PDB entry 3MYW | X-ray diffraction, 2.50 A resolution | chains A and I of the 3 polymer chains in the assembly

== Chain A ==
Protein: Trypsin
Organism: Sus scrofa
Notes: EC 3.4.21.4
UniProtKB: P00761 (TRYP_PIG); the construct lacks a stretch of the UniProt sequence and is renumbered around it, so the offset changes along the chain: 16-34 = UniProt 9-27; 37-67 = UniProt 28-58; 69-125 = UniProt 59-115; 127-130 = UniProt 116-119; 6 more segments
Sequence (223 residues; each row starts with the number of its first residue; note: 10 numbers in that range are skipped by the numbering (no residue carries them; nothing is unmodelled there)):
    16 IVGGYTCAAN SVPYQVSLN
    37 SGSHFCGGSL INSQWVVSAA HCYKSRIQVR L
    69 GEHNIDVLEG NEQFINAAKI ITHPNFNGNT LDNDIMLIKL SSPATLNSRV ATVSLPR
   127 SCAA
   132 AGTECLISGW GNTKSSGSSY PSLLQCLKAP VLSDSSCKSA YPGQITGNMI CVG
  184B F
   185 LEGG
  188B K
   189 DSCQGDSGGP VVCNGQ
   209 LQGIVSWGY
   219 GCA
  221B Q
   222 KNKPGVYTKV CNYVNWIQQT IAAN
Construct notes: variant Val-27 (Ile20 in P00761)
Curated features (UniProtKB/Swiss-Prot):
  - active site (Charge relay system): His-57, Asp-102, Ser-195
  - binding site (Ca(2+)): Glu-70, Asn-72, Val-75, Glu-80
  - site: Asp-189 (Required for specificity)
Disulfide bonds: Cys-22/Cys-157, Cys-42/Cys-58, Cys-128/Cys-232, Cys-136/Cys-201, Cys-168/Cys-182, Cys-191/Cys-220
Bound ions: Ca2+: Glu-70, Asn-72, Val-75, Glu-80

== Chain I ==
Protein: Bowman-Birk type trypsin inhibitor
Organism: Vigna radiata var. radiata
UniProtKB: P01062 (IBB_PHAAU); numbering as in UniProt (aligned over 1-72)
Sequence (72 residues; numbered 1 to 72; the number before each row is that of its first residue):
     1 SHDEPSESSE PCCDSCDCTK SKPPQCHCAN IRLNSCHSAC KSCICTRSMP GKCRCLDTDD
    61 FCYKPCESMD KD
Disordered / not traced: 1-11, 67-72
Curated features (UniProtKB/Swiss-Prot):
  - site (Reactive bond for trypsin): Lys-20, Ser-21, Arg-47, Ser-48
  - natural variant: Ser-1 to His-2 (deletion: In 2nd and 3rd isoinhibitor), His-2 (H2D: In 1st isoinhibitor), Asp-3 (D3K: In 3rd isoinhibitor)
Disulfide bonds: Cys-12/Cys-66, Cys-13/Cys-28, Cys-16/Cys-62, Cys-18/Cys-26, Cys-36/Cys-43, Cys-40/Cys-55, Cys-45/Cys-53

== How chain A and chain I interact ==
Pairs across the interface - 45 pairs, chain A then chain I:
  His-40(A) with Met-49(I)
  Phe-41(A) with Ser-48(I); Met-49(I), hydrogen bond (backbone-backbone)
  Cys-42(A) with Ser-48(I)
  His-57(A) with Thr-46(I); Arg-47(I); Ser-48(I); Lys-52(I)
  Asn-97(A) with Ala-29(I); Arg-54(I), hydrogen bond (backbone-side chain)
  Leu-99(A) with Thr-46(I)
  Tyr-151(A) with Met-49(I), hydrophobic
  Gln-175(A) with Ile-44(I); Leu-56(I)
  Asp-189(A) with Arg-47(I), salt bridge
  Ser-190(A) with Arg-47(I), hydrogen bond
  Cys-191(A) with Arg-47(I)
  Gln-192(A) with Cys-45(I); Thr-46(I), hydrogen bond (side chain-backbone); Arg-47(I); Ser-48(I)
  Gly-193(A) with Arg-47(I), hydrogen bond (backbone-backbone); Ser-48(I), hydrogen bond (backbone-backbone); Met-49(I)
  Asp-194(A) with Arg-47(I), hydrogen bond (backbone-backbone)
  Ser-195(A) with Thr-46(I); Arg-47(I), hydrogen bond (side chain-backbone); Ser-48(I), hydrogen bond (side chain-backbone)
  Val-213(A) with Arg-47(I)
  Ser-214(A) with Thr-46(I); Arg-47(I), hydrogen bond (backbone-backbone)
  Trp-215(A) with Ile-44(I), hydrophobic; Cys-45(I); Thr-46(I); Arg-47(I)
  Gly-216(A) with Ile-44(I); Cys-45(I), hydrogen bond (backbone-backbone); Arg-47(I)
  Tyr-217(A) with Ser-42(I), hydrogen bond; Cys-43(I); Ile-44(I), hydrophobic; Leu-56(I)
  Gly-219(A) with Arg-47(I), hydrogen bond (backbone-side chain)
  Cys-220(A) with Arg-47(I)
  Gly-226(A) with Arg-47(I)
Other interface residues (no listed pair), chain A (26 interface residues in all): Phe-94, Gly-96, Tyr-228
Other interface residues (no listed pair), chain I (14 interface residues in all): Ile-31, Gly-51

== In short ==
26 residues of chain A face 14 of chain I across their interface; the contacts include 13 hydrogen bonds and 1
salt bridge. Polar pairs include Asp-189(A)/Arg-47(I), Asn-97(A)/Arg-54(I) and Ser-190(A)/Arg-47(I). Curated
annotation (UniProt) lists 3 active-site residues and 4 Ca2+-binding residues on chain A.
Chain A is Trypsin (Sus scrofa) and chain I is Bowman-Birk type trypsin inhibitor (Vigna radiata var.
radiata); the structure, The Bowman-Birk type inhibitor from mung bean in ternary complex with porcine
trypsin, was determined by X-ray diffraction.
